PDB entry 4XLQ | X-ray diffraction, 4.60 A resolution (low resolution: residue-level contacts below are approximate; hydrogen-bond / salt-bridge calls are withheld) | chains B and C of the 8 polymer chains in the assembly

== Chain B ==
Molecule: DNA-directed RNA polymerase subunit alpha
Source organism: Thermus aquaticus
Notes: EC 2.7.7.6
Reference sequence: Q9KWU8 (RPOA_THEAQ); numbering as in UniProt (aligned over 1-314)
Sequence (314 residues; numbered 1 to 314; the number before each row is that of its first residue):
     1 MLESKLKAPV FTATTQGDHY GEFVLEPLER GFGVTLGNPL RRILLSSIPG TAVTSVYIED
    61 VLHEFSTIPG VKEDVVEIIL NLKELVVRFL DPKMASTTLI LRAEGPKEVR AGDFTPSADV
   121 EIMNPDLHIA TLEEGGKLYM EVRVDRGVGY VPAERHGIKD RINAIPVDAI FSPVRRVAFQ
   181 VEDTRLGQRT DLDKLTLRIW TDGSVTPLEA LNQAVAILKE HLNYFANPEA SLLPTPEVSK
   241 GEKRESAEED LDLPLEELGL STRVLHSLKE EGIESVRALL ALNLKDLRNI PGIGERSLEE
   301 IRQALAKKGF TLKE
Not modelled in the structure: 1-6, 234-314

== Chain C ==
Molecule: DNA-directed RNA polymerase subunit beta
Source organism: Thermus aquaticus
Notes: EC 2.7.7.6
Reference sequence: Q9KWU7 (RPOB_THEAQ); residue numbers follow UniProt; this construct covers 1-1119
Sequence (1119 residues; numbered 1 to 1119; the number before each row is that of its first residue):
     1 MEIKRFGRIR EVIPLPPLTE IQVESYKKAL QADVPPEKRE NVGIQAAFKE TFPIEEGDKG
    61 KGGLVLDFLE YRIGDPPFSQ DECREKDLTY QAPLYARLQL IHKDTGLIKE DEVFLGHLPL
   121 MTEDGSFIIN GADRVIVSQI HRSPGVYFTP DPARPGRYIA SIIPLPKRGP WIDLEVEASG
   181 VVTMKVNKRK FPLVLLLRVL GYDQETLVRE LSAYGDLVQG LLDEAVLAMR PEEAMVRLFT
   241 LLRPGDPPKK DKALAYLFGL LADPKRYDLG EAGRYKAEEK LGVGLSGRTL VRFEDGEFKD
   301 EVFLPTLRYL FALTAGVPGH EVDDIDHLGN RRIRTVGELM ADQFRVGLAR LARGVRERMV
   361 MGSPDTLTPA KLVNSRPLEA ALREFFSRSQ LSQFKDETNP LSSLRHKRRI SALGPGGLTR
   421 ERAGFDVRDV HRTHYGRICP VETPEGANIG LITSLAAYAR VDALGFIRTP YRRVKNGVVT
   481 EEVVYMTASE EDRYTIAQAN TPLEGDRIAT DRVVARRRGE PVIVAPEEVE FMDVSPKQVF
   541 SLNTNLIPFL EHDDANRALM GSNMQTQAVP LIRAQAPVVM TGLEERVVRD SLAALYAEED
   601 GEVVKVDGTR IAVRYEDGRL VEHPLRRYAR SNQGTAFDQR PRVRVGQRVK KGDLLADGPA
   661 SEEGFLALGQ NVLVAIMPFD GYNFEDAIVI SEELLKRDFY TSIHIERYEI EARDTKLGPE
   721 RITRDIPHLS EAALRDLDEE GIVRIGAEVK PGDILVGRTS FKGEQEPSPE ERLLRSIFGE
   781 KARDVKDTSL RVPPGEGGIV VGRLRLRRGD PGVELKPGVR EVVRVFVAQK RKLQVGDKLA
   841 NRHGNKGVVA KILPVEDMPH LPDGTPVDVI LNPLGVPSRM NLGQILETHL GLAGYFLGQR
   901 YISPVFDGAT EPEIKELLAE AFNLYFGKRQ GEGFGVDKRE KEVLARAEKL GLVSPGKSPE
   961 EQLKELFDLG KVVLYDGRTG EPFEGPIVVG QMFIMKLYHM VEDKMHARST GPYSLITQQP
  1021 LGGKAQFGGQ RFGEMEVWAL EAYGAAHTLQ EMLTIKSDDI EGRNAAYQAI IKGEDVPEPS
  1081 VPESFRVLVK ELQALALDVQ TLDEKDNPVD IFEGLASKR
Not modelled in the structure: 1, 57-61, 1119

== How chain B and chain C interact ==
Contacting residue pairs (7; chain B residue first):
  Arg30(B) - Glu692(C)
  Arg30(B) - Pro854(C)
  Arg30(B) - Glu856(C)
  Val34(B) - Arg978(C)
  Asn38(B) - Arg978(C)
  Asn38(B) - Thr979(C)
  Arg42(B) - Glu981(C)
Other interface residues (no listed pair), chain B (5 interface residues in all): Gly31
Other interface residues (no listed pair), chain C (7 interface residues in all): Asp857

== In short ==
5 residues of chain B face 7 of chain C across their interface.
Chain B is DNA-directed RNA polymerase subunit alpha and chain C is DNA-directed RNA polymerase subunit beta,
both from Thermus aquaticus; the structure, Crystal structure of T.aquaticus transcription initiation complex
containing upstream fork (-11 base-paired) promoter, was determined by X-ray diffraction (same publication as
4XLN and 4XLP).
